5M02 - chains A and H of the 5 polymer chains in the assembly; structure by X-ray diffraction, 1.75 A resolution.

== Chain A ==
Protein: H-2 class I histocompatibility antigen, D-B alpha chain
Organism: Mus musculus
Reference sequence: P01899 (HA11_MOUSE); residues 1-276 here correspond to UniProt positions 25-300 (UniProt number = residue number + 24)
Chain sequence (276 residues; row label = number of the first residue in the row):
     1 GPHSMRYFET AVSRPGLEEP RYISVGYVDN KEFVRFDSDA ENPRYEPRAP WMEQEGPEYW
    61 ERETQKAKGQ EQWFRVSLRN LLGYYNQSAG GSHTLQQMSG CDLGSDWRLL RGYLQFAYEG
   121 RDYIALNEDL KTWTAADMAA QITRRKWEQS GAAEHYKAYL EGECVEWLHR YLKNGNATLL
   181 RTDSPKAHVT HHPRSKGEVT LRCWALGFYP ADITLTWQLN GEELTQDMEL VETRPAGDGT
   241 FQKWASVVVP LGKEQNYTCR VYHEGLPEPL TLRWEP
Unresolved in the structure: 195
Disulfide bonds: Cys101-Cys164, Cys203-Cys259

== Chain H ==
Protein: T-cell receptor beta chain V region C5, T-cell receptor beta-2 chain C region
Organism: Mus musculus
Reference sequence: chimeric construct of P04213, P01851: residues 1-92 from P04213 (TVB5_MOUSE) positions 11-102 (UniProt number = residue number + 10); residues 112-238 from P01851 positions 1-127 (UniProt number = residue number - 111)
Chain sequence (238 residues; each row starts with the number of its first residue):
     1 AVTQSPRSKV AVTGGKVTLS CHQTNNHDYM YWYRQDTGHG LRLIHYSYVA DSTEKGDIPD
    61 GYKASRPSQE NFSLILELAS LSQTAVYFCA SSDAGGRNTL YFGAGTRLSV LEDLRNVTPP
   121 KVSLFEPSKA EIANKQKATL VCLARGFFPD HVELSWWVNG KEVHSGVCTD PQAYKESNYS
   181 YSLSSRLRVS ATFWHNPRNH FRCQVQFHGL SEEDKWPEGS PKPVTQNISA EAWGRADC
Unresolved in the structure: 238
Sequence notes: linker (93-111); conflict Cys168 (Ser57 in P01851), Ser182 (Cys71 in P01851)
Curated features (UniProtKB/Swiss-Prot):
  - glycosylation (N-linked (GlcNAc...) asparagine): Asn178, Asn227
Disulfide bonds: Cys21-Cys89, Cys142-Cys203

== Interface between chain A and chain H ==
Pairs across the interface (13):
  Gln72(A) - Tyr29(H)
  Gln72(A) - Tyr48(H)
  Trp73(A) - Ala94(H)
  Trp73(A) - Gly95(H)
  Arg75(A) - Asp28(H)  salt bridge
  Arg75(A) - Tyr48(H)  hydrogen bond (side chain-backbone)
  Arg75(A) - Val49(H)
  Val76(A) - Asp28(H)
  Val76(A) - Ala94(H)  hydrophobic
  Arg79(A) - Asp28(H)  salt bridge
  Arg79(A) - Gln69(H)
  Lys146(A) - Asp93(H)
  His155(A) - Arg97(H)  hydrogen bond
Other interface residues (no listed pair), chain A (9 interface residues in all): Glu19, Gly69

== Overview ==
The chain A/chain H interface involves 9 residues from each chain, with 2 hydrogen bonds and 2 salt bridges.
Polar pairs include Arg75(A)-Asp28(H), Arg79(A)-Asp28(H) and Arg75(A)-Tyr48(H).
Chain A is H-2 class I histocompatibility antigen, D-B alpha chain and chain H is T-cell receptor beta chain V
region C5, T-cell receptor beta-2 chain C region, both from Mus musculus; the structure, Crystal structure of
murine P14 TCR / H-2Db with PF, modified gp33 peptide from LCMV, was determined by X-ray diffraction.
